PDB entry 3GE3 | X-ray diffraction, 1.52 A resolution | chains A and B of the 4 polymer chains in the assembly

[Chain A]
Protein: Toluene-4-monooxygenase system protein A
Source organism: Pseudomonas mendocina
Notes: EC 1.14.13.-
UniProtKB: Q6Q8Q7 (Q6Q8Q7_PSEME); residue numbers follow UniProt; this construct covers 1-500
Sequence (500 residues; numbered 1 to 500; the number before each row is that of its first residue):
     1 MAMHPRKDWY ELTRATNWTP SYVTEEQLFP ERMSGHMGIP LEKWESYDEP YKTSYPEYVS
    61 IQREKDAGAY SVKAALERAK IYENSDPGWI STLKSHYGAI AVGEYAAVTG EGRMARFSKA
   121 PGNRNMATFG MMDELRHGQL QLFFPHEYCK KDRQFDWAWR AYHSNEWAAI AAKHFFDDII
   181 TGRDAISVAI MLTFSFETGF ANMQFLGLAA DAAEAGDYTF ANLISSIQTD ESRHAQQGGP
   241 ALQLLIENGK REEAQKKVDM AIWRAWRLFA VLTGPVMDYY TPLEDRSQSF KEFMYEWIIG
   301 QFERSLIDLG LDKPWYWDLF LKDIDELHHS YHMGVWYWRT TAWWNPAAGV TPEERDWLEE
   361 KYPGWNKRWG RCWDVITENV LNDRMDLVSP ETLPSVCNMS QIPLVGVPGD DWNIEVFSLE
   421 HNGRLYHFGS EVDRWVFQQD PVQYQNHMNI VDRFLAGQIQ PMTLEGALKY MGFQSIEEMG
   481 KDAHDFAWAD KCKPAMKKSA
Unresolved in the structure: 1, 493-500
Construct notes: engineered mutation A201 (Thr in Q6Q8Q7)
Bound ions: Fe ion site 1: E104, E134, H137 (together with acetate ion); Fe ion site 2: E134, E197, E231, H234 (together with acetate ion)

[Chain B]
Protein: Toluene-4-monooxygenase system protein E
Source organism: Pseudomonas mendocina
Notes: EC 1.14.13.-
UniProtKB: Q00460 (TMOE_PSEME); residues 1-327 here = UniProt positions 1-327
Sequence (327 residues; numbered 1 to 327; the number before each row is that of its first residue):
     1 MSFESKKPMR TWSHLAEMRK KPSEYDIVSR KLHYSTNNPD SPWELSPDSP MNLWYKQYRN
    61 ASPLKHDNWD AFTDPDQLVY RTYNLMQDGQ ESYVQSLFDQ FNEREHDQMV REGWEHTMAR
   121 CYSPLRYLFH CLQMSSAYVQ QMAPASTISN CCILQTADSL RWLTHTAYRT HELSLTYPDA
   181 GLGEHERELW EKEPGWQGLR ELMEKQLTAF DWGEAFVSLN LVVKPMIVES IFKPLQQQAW
   241 ENNDTLLPLL IDSQLKDAER HSRWSKALVK HALENPDNHA VIEGWIEKWR PLADRAAEAY
   301 LSMLSSDILH AQYLERSTSL RASILTV
Unresolved in the structure: 1-2, 307-327

[Chain A / chain B interface]
Residue-residue contacts (197; chain A residue first):
  A2(A) with D99(B), hydrogen bond (backbone-side chain); N102(B), hydrogen bond (backbone-side chain); E103(B), hydrogen bond (backbone-side chain)
  M3(A) with Q95(B); D99(B); Y168(B)
  H4(A) with N102(B); Y168(B), hydrogen bond (backbone-side chain); E172(B), salt bridge; L175(B)
  D8(A) with H171(B), hydrogen bond (backbone-side chain)
  W9(A) with Y168(B); H171(B)
  L12(A) with R126(B); A167(B), hydrophobic; T170(B); H171(B); G183(B)
  T13(A) with L163(B); A167(B)
  A15(A) with R126(B), hydrogen bond (backbone-side chain); Y127(B), hydrogen bond (backbone-side chain)
  T16(A) with Y127(B); H130(B); L163(B)
  N17(A) with Y127(B); R187(B)
  W18(A) with C131(B), hydrophobic; R187(B); W190(B); E191(B); R200(B); E204(B), hydrogen bond
  T19(A) with R187(B), hydrogen bond; E191(B), hydrogen bond (backbone-side chain); R200(B), hydrogen bond (backbone-side chain)
  P20(A) with R200(B); E204(B)
  S21(A) with R200(B), hydrogen bond; E204(B), hydrogen bond (backbone-side chain)
  Y22(A) with Q197(B), hydrogen bond; R200(B); E201(B); E204(B), hydrogen bond (backbone-side chain)
  V23(A) with E204(B), hydrogen bond (backbone-side chain); T208(B)
  Q27(A) with T208(B); F210(B)
  L28(A) with L207(B), hydrophobic
  R32(A) with P50(B), hydrogen bond (side chain-backbone); L53(B); W54(B)
  M33(A) with M51(B), hydrophobic; W54(B)
  E45(A) with R187(B), salt bridge
  Y55(A) with Y83(B), hydrogen bond; Q87(B), hydrogen bond; A157(B); D158(B); R161(B)
  P56(A) with E91(B); Q95(B)
  Y58(A) with Y80(B), hydrogen bond
  V59(A) with N84(B); D88(B)
  S60(A) with D88(B)
  Q62(A) with Y80(B), hydrogen bond; N84(B)
  R63(A) with L85(B); D88(B), salt bridge
  D66(A) with Y80(B)
  Y70(A) with R81(B)
  V102(A) with L32(B); Y34(B), hydrophobic
  Y105(A) with L32(B), hydrophobic; H33(B); S146(B), hydrogen bond (side chain-backbone); S149(B); N150(B), hydrogen bond
  A106(A) with Y34(B)
  V108(A) with Q140(B); I153(B), hydrophobic
  T109(A) with Y55(B); Q140(B), hydrogen bond
  G112(A) with Q140(B); Q141(B)
  R113(A) with M51(B); Y55(B), hydrogen bond; Q141(B)
  A115(A) with M134(B); A137(B), hydrophobic
  R116(A) with M134(B); Q141(B); L207(B), hydrogen bond (side chain-backbone); F210(B)
  F117(A) with Y138(B), hydrophobic; Q141(B)
  R124(A) with H130(B), hydrogen bond; Q133(B); M134(B)
  N125(A) with H130(B); Q133(B), hydrogen bond; L160(B)
  T128(A) with Q133(B), hydrogen bond; T156(B); L160(B)
  F129(A) with L160(B), hydrophobic
  M131(A) with Q140(B); T156(B)
  M132(A) with Y80(B); Y83(B), hydrophobic; I153(B), hydrophobic; L154(B), hydrophobic; A157(B), hydrophobic
  L135(A) with N150(B); I153(B), hydrophobic
  R136(A) with Y80(B)
  Q139(A) with V28(B); S29(B); V79(B); Y80(B); N150(B)
  L142(A) with W12(B); V28(B); L32(B), hydrophobic
  F143(A) with V28(B), hydrophobic
  H146(A) with R10(B); T11(B), hydrogen bond; W12(B); I27(B)
  C149(A) with P8(B); M9(B); T11(B); W12(B), hydrophobic
  K150(A) with P8(B); M9(B), hydrogen bond (backbone-backbone)
  K151(A) with P8(B)
  R153(A) with K6(B); K7(B), hydrogen bond (side chain-backbone); P8(B); M9(B)
  F155(A) with W12(B)
  D156(A) with M9(B); W12(B); S13(B), hydrogen bond
  A158(A) with W12(B), hydrophobic
  W159(A) with W12(B), hydrophobic; S13(B); H14(B); R30(B); K31(B), hydrogen bond (side chain-backbone); L32(B)
  Y162(A) with Y34(B)
  H163(A) with K31(B), hydrogen bond (side chain-backbone); Y34(B); N37(B), hydrogen bond
  I170(A) with E44(B)
  K173(A) with Y34(B); E44(B)
  H174(A) with E44(B)
  D177(A) with Y34(B), hydrogen bond; W43(B); E44(B), hydrogen bond (side chain-backbone); L45(B)
  D178(A) with L45(B)
  T181(A) with W43(B); M51(B)
  G182(A) with M51(B)
  R183(A) with M51(B)
  V442(A) with S46(B); D48(B); S49(B)
  Q443(A) with L45(B); S46(B), hydrogen bond (backbone-backbone); S49(B); P50(B)
  Y444(A) with S46(B)
  Q445(A) with S46(B)
  N446(A) with S46(B), hydrogen bond (backbone-side chain); P47(B); D48(B)
  H447(A) with E44(B), salt bridge; L45(B); S46(B); P47(B)
  R453(A) with E44(B), salt bridge
  L468(A) with F3(B), hydrophobic
  K469(A) with F3(B)
  F473(A) with F3(B)
  Q474(A) with K6(B), hydrogen bond (backbone-side chain)
  S475(A) with E4(B); K6(B)
  I476(A) with E4(B), hydrogen bond (backbone-backbone); S5(B)
  E477(A) with S5(B), hydrogen bond; K6(B), hydrogen bond (side chain-backbone)
  M479(A) with F3(B), hydrophobic
Interface residues without a listed pair, chain A (94 interface residues in all): F29, P30, D133, P145, D152, R160, F176, D184, E465
Interface residues without a listed pair, chain B (88 interface residues in all): E24, F98, T164, K205

[Overview]
94 residues of chain A and 88 residues of chain B are in contact, with 44 hydrogen bonds and 5 salt bridges.
Polar contacts include H4(A)-E172(B), E45(A)-R187(B) and R63(A)-D88(B). The Fe ion site 1 is built by E104(A),
E134(A) and H137(A).
Chain A is Toluene-4-monooxygenase system protein A and chain B is Toluene-4-monooxygenase system protein E,
both from Pseudomonas mendocina; the structure, Crystal Structure of the reduced Toluene 4-Monooxygenase HD
T201A mutant complex, was determined by X-ray diffraction together with 3GE8 from the same study.
